9B75 - chains H and L; structure by X-ray diffraction, 1.95 A resolution.

Chain H:
Molecule: h44H10-V17 Antibody, heavy chain
Organism: Homo sapiens
Notes: antibody fragment or engineered binder
Sequence (223 residues; row label = number of the first residue in the row; a row labelled like 82A-82C holds insertion residues (82A, then the next letters in order)):
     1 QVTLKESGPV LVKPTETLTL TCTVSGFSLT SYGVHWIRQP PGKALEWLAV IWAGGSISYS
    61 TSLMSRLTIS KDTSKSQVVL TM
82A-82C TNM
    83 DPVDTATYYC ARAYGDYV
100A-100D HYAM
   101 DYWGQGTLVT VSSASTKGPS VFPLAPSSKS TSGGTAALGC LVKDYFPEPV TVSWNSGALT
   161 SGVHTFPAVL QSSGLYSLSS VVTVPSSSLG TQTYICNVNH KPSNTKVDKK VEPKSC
Not modelled in the structure: 215-216
Disulfides: Cys22-Cys92, Cys140-Cys196
Reported in the primary citation:
  - mutagenesis - K71V/V78F (Tm change 2.6 degC): decreased stability

Chain L:
Molecule: h44H10-V17 Antibody, light chain
Organism: Homo sapiens
Notes: antibody fragment or engineered binder
Sequence (214 residues; row label = number of the first residue in the row):
     1 DIQMTQSPSS LSASVGDRVT ITCRASQEIS GYLTWLQQKP GKAPKLLIYA ASTLDSGVPS
    61 RFSGSGSGTD FTLTISSLQP EDFATYYCLQ YTNYPLTFGQ GTKLEIKRTV AAPSVFIFPP
   121 SDEQLKSGTA SVVCLLNNFY PREAKVQWKV DNALQSGNSQ ESVTEQDSKD STYSLSSTLT
   181 LSKADYEKHK VYACEVTHQG LSSPVTKSFN RGEC
Not modelled in the structure: 214
Disulfides: Cys23-Cys88, Cys134-Cys194
Reported in the primary citation:
  - mutagenesis - S60K/G66R: increased binding to recombinant HLA-DR

How chain H and chain L interact:
Residue-residue contacts - 78 pairs, chain H then chain L:
  His35(H) - Leu96(L)
  Ile37(H) - Phe98(L)  hydrophobic
  Gln39(H) - Gln38(L)  hydrogen bond
  Gln39(H) - Tyr87(L)  hydrogen bond
  Lys43(H) - Tyr87(L)
  Ala44(H) - Tyr87(L)
  Ala44(H) - Gln100(L)
  Leu45(H) - Pro44(L)  hydrophobic
  Leu45(H) - Tyr87(L)  hydrophobic
  Leu45(H) - Phe98(L)
  Trp47(H) - Tyr94(L)  hydrophobic
  Trp47(H) - Pro95(L)  hydrophobic
  Trp47(H) - Leu96(L)
  Trp47(H) - Phe98(L)
  Val50(H) - Tyr94(L)  hydrophobic
  Trp52(H) - Tyr94(L)  hydrogen bond
  Tyr91(H) - Gln38(L)  hydrogen bond
  Tyr91(H) - Lys42(L)
  Tyr91(H) - Ala43(L)  hydrophobic
  Val100(H) - Tyr32(L)
  His100A(H) - Tyr32(L)  hydrogen bond
  Tyr100B(H) - Tyr91(L)
  Tyr100B(H) - Tyr94(L)
  Tyr100B(H) - Leu96(L)
  Ala100C(H) - Leu46(L)  hydrophobic
  Ala100C(H) - Tyr49(L)  hydrophobic
  Met100D(H) - Leu46(L)
  Met100D(H) - Leu89(L)  hydrophobic
  Met100D(H) - Leu96(L)  hydrophobic
  Asp101(H) - Leu46(L)
  Trp103(H) - Leu36(L)  hydrophobic
  Trp103(H) - Ala43(L)  hydrophobic
  Trp103(H) - Pro44(L)
  Gly104(H) - Ala43(L)
  Val121(H) - Glu123(L)
  Phe122(H) - Ser121(L)
  Phe122(H) - Glu123(L)
  Phe122(H) - Gln124(L)
  Pro123(H) - Ser121(L)
  Pro123(H) - Glu123(L)
  Leu124(H) - Phe118(L)
  Leu124(H) - Val133(L)  hydrophobic
  Ala125(H) - Phe118(L)
  Lys129(H) - Phe116(L)
  Lys129(H) - Ile117(L)  hydrogen bond (backbone-backbone)
  Lys129(H) - Ser208(L)
  Lys129(H) - Phe209(L)
  Ser130(H) - Phe116(L)
  Ser130(H) - Phe118(L)
  Thr131(H) - Phe116(L)
  Ser132(H) - Phe116(L)
  Ala137(H) - Phe116(L)  hydrophobic
  Ala137(H) - Phe118(L)
  Leu138(H) - Phe118(L)  hydrophobic
  Leu141(H) - Ser131(L)
  Lys143(H) - Gln124(L)
  Lys143(H) - Ser131(L)
  His164(H) - Asn137(L)  hydrogen bond
  His164(H) - Asn138(L)  hydrogen bond
  His164(H) - Ser174(L)  hydrogen bond
  Phe166(H) - Leu135(L)  hydrophobic
  Phe166(H) - Ser162(L)
  Phe166(H) - Thr164(L)
  Phe166(H) - Ser174(L)
  Phe166(H) - Leu175(L)
  Phe166(H) - Ser176(L)
  Pro167(H) - Ser162(L)  hydrogen bond (backbone-side chain)
  Pro167(H) - Val163(L)
  Val169(H) - Gln160(L)
  Val169(H) - Glu161(L)
  Val169(H) - Ser162(L)
  Leu170(H) - Gln160(L)  hydrogen bond (backbone-side chain)
  Gln171(H) - Gln160(L)
  Ser179(H) - Ser176(L)
  Val181(H) - Leu135(L)  hydrophobic
  Thr183(H) - Asn137(L)
  Lys209(H) - Glu123(L)  salt bridge
  Lys214(H) - Pro119(L)
Interface residues without a listed pair, chain H (48 interface residues in all): Glu46, Ser58, Thr61, Tyr99, Thr135, Thr165
Interface residues without a listed pair, chain L (40 interface residues in all): Gly99, Ser127

Overview:
The interface between chain H and chain L involves 48 residues on one side and 40 on the other; the contacts
include 11 hydrogen bonds and 1 salt bridge. Polar pairs include Lys209(H)-Glu123(L), Gln39(H)-Gln38(L) and
Gln39(H)-Tyr87(L). The paper reports that K71V/V78F of chain H reduce stability; S60K/G66R of chain L increase
binding to recombinant HLA-DR.
Here chain H is h44H10-V17 Antibody, heavy chain and chain L is h44H10-V17 Antibody, light chain, both from
Homo sapiens. Entry 9B75 (Crystal structure of humanized 44H10 Fab Version 17) was determined by X-ray
diffraction together with 9B74, 9B76 and 9B7B from the same study.
